PDB entry 3LZ1 | X-ray diffraction, 2.50 A resolution | chains G and J of the 10 polymer chains in the assembly

[Chain G]
Molecule: Histone H2A
Source organism: Xenopus laevis
UniProtKB: Q6AZJ8 (Q6AZJ8_XENLA); residues 1-119 here correspond to UniProt positions 2-120 (UniProt number = residue number + 1)
Amino-acid sequence (119 residues; each row starts with the number of its first residue):
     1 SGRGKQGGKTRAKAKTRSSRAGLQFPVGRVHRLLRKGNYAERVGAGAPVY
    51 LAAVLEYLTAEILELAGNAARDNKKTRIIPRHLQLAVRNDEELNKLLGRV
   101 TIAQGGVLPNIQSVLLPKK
Unresolved in the structure: 1-13, 119

[Chain J]
Molecule: 145-nt DNA strand
Sequence (145 nucleotides; row label = number of the first residue in the row; numbers below 1 keep their minus sign (DA-72 is residue -72)):
   -72 ATCAGAATCCCGGTGCCGAGGCCGCTCAATTGGTCGTAGACAGCTCTAGC
   -22 ACCGCTTAAACGCACGTACGCGCTGTCCCCCGCGTTTTAACCGCCAAGGG
    28 GATTACTCCCTAGTCTCCAGGCACGTGTCAGATATATACATCGAT
Metal / ion sites: Mn2+ site 1 near DA-72 (its only coordinating residue here); Mn2+ site 2 near DG27 (its only coordinating residue here)

[Interface between chain G and chain J]
Contacting residue pairs (11):
  Lys15(G) - DT-43(J)  phosphate contact
  Lys15(G) - DT-42(J)  phosphate contact
  Arg17(G) - DT-43(J)  salt bridge to the phosphate
  Arg20(G) - DT-42(J)  salt bridge to the phosphate
  Arg29(G) - DA-44(J)  phosphate contact
  Arg32(G) - DA-45(J)  sugar contact
  Arg32(G) - DA-44(J)  salt bridge to the phosphate
  Arg42(G) - DA-35(J)  hydrogen bond to the phosphate
  Arg42(G) - DG-34(J)  salt bridge to the phosphate
  Arg77(G) - DA-54(J)  sugar contact
  Arg77(G) - DG-53(J)  salt bridge to the phosphate
Interface residues without a listed pair, chain G (10 interface residues in all): Ala14, Thr16, Gly28

[Overview]
Chain G and chain J form an interface of 10 and 8 residues respectively, with 1 hydrogen bond and 5 salt
bridges. Polar pairs include Arg42(G)-DA-35(J), Arg17(G)-DT-43(J) and Arg20(G)-DT-42(J).
Chain G is Histone H2A (Xenopus laevis) and chain J is a 145-nt DNA strand; the structure, Crystal Structure
of Nucleosome Core Particle Composed of the Widom 601 DNA Sequence (orientation 2), was determined by X-ray
diffraction, deposited together with 3LZ0.
